PDB entry 9G9I | electron microscopy, 3.31 A resolution | chains A and B of the 10 polymer chains in the assembly

[Chain A]
Protein: CRISPR system single-strand-specific deoxyribonuclease Cas10/Csm1 (subtype III-A)
Source organism: Enterococcus italicus DSM 15952
Notes: EC 3.1.-.-, 2.7.7.-
UniProtKB: E6LHV7 (CAS10_ENTI1); numbering as in UniProt (aligned over 2-755)
Amino-acid sequence (774 residues; numbered -18 to 755; the number before each row is that of its first residue; numbers below 1 keep their minus sign (Met-18 is residue -18)):
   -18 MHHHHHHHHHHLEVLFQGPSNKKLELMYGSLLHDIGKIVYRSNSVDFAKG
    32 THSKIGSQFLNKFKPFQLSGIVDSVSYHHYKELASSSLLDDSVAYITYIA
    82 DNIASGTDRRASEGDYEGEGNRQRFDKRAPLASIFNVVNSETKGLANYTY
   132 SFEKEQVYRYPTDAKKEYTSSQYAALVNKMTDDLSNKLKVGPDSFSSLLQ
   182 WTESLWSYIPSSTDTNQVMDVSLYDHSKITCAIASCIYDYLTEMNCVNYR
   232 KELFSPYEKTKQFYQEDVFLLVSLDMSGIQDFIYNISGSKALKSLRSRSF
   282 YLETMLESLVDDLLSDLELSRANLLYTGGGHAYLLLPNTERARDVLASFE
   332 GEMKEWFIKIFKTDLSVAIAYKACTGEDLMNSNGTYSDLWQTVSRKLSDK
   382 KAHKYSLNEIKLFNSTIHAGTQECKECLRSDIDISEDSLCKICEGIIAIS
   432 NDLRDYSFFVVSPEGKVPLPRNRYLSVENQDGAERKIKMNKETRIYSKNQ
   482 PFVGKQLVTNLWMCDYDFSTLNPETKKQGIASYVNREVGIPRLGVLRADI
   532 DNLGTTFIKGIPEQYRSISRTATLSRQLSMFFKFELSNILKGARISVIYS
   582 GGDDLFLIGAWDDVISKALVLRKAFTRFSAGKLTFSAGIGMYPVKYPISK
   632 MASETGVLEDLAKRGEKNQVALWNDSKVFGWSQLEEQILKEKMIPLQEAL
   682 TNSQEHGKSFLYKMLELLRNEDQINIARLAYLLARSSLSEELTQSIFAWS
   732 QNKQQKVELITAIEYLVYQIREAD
Disordered / not traced: -18 to 1, 88-105, 134-138, 482-486, 685-688, 754-755
Construct notes: initiating methionine (-18); expression tag (-17 to 1)
UniProt features mapped onto this chain:
  - mutagenesis: His14 to Asp15 (Wild-type synthesis of the cA6 activator), Asp584 to Asp585 (No longer synthesizes the cA6 activator)
Disulfides: Cys421-Cys424
Ion coordination: Mg2+: Asp530, Asp584 (together with pNppA3)
Residues lining bound ligands:
  - pNppA3: Tyr307, His312, Tyr314, Trp371, Gln372, Ser375, Arg376, Ser379, Asp530, Ile531, Asp532, Asn533, Leu534, Gly535, Thr536, Phe538, Ile539, Thr552, Ser556, Leu559, Ser560, Gly583, Asp584, Lys644, Lys648
  - AMP-PNP (ANP; phosphoaminophosphonic acid-adenylate ester): Asp256, Met257, Ser258, Gly259, Ile260, Gln261, Ile264, Tyr265, Ser280, Leu283, Glu284, Gly310, Gly311, Lys382, Tyr580, Asp585

[Chain B]
Protein: CRISPR system Cms protein Csm2
Source organism: Enterococcus italicus DSM 15952
UniProtKB: E6LHV6 (CSM2_ENTI1); residues 1-140 here = UniProt positions 1-140
Amino-acid sequence (140 residues; row label = number of the first residue in the row):
     1 MELAKTKTGEMIDLNFARKVVEENKRVKDNRGRQEIVLFNGLTTSKLRNL
    51 LELINHVYTKVYNSDDTTLSEDVRDELEYLKVKFAYESGREPAVRTFIEK
   101 TYVDKLVDVVLKKNTKKIFLDYCKYFEALVAYAKFYRMGD
Disordered / not traced: 1-14, 27-35, 138-140

[Interface between chain A and chain B]
Pairs across the interface (19):
  Ile705(A) - Lys124(B)
  Ile705(A) - Ala128(B)  hydrophobic
  Ala708(A) - Ala128(B)  hydrophobic
  Ala708(A) - Ala131(B)
  Arg709(A) - Glu127(B)  salt bridge
  Ala711(A) - Phe135(B)
  Tyr712(A) - Ala131(B)  hydrophobic
  Tyr712(A) - Lys134(B)
  Leu714(A) - Phe135(B)  hydrophobic
  Ala715(A) - Lys134(B)
  Ala715(A) - Phe135(B)  hydrophobic
  Glu721(A) - Phe135(B)
  Glu721(A) - Arg137(B)
  Thr724(A) - Phe135(B)
  Gln725(A) - Phe135(B)
  Phe728(A) - Arg18(B)
  Phe728(A) - Tyr132(B)  hydrophobic
  Phe728(A) - Phe135(B)  hydrophobic
  Gln732(A) - Arg18(B)

[Summary]
Chain A and chain B form an interface of 12 and 9 residues respectively; the contacts include 1 salt bridge.
Its one salt-bridged contact is Arg709(A)-Glu127(B). Bound to chain A: pNppA3 and AMP-PNP. From UniProt: 4
mutagenesis sites on chain A.
Chain A is CRISPR system single-strand-specific deoxyribonuclease Cas10/Csm1 (subtype III-A) and chain B is
CRISPR system Cms protein Csm2, both from Enterococcus italicus DSM 15952; the structure, CryoEM structure of
Enterococcus italicus Csm-crRNA-CTR2 complex bound to pNppA3 and AMPNPP, was determined by electron
microscopy, deposited together with 9G9A, 9G9B, 9G9C, 9G9D, 9G9E, 9G9F and 4 further entries.
